PDB entry 5C8D | X-ray diffraction, 2.80 A resolution | chains B and C of the 4 polymer chains in the assembly

Chain B (and C):
Molecule: Light-dependent transcriptional regulator CarH
Source organism: Thermus thermophilus (strain HB27 / ATCC BAA-163 / DSM 7039)
Notes: chain C of this document is another copy of the same molecule, construct and numbering; everything in this record applies to it too
UniProtKB: Q746J7 (Q746J7_THET2); residue numbers follow UniProt; this construct covers 1-285
Sequence (305 residues; numbered -19 to 285; the number before each row is that of its first residue; numbers below 1 keep their minus sign (Met-19 is residue -19)):
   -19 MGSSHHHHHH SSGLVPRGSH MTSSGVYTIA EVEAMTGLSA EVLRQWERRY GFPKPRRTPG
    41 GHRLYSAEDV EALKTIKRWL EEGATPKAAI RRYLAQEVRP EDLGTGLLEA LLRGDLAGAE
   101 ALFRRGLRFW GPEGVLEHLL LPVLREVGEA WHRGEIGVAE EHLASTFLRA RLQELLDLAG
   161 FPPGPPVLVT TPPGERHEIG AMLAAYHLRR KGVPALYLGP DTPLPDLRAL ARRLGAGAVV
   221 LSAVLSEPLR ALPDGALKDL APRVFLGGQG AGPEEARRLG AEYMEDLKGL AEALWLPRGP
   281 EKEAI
Disordered / not traced: -19 to 49, 60-65, 277-285 (chain C: -19 to 52, 276-285)
Sequence notes: initiating methionine (-19); expression tag (-18 to 0)
Metal / ion sites: cobalamin Co: His177 (together with 5'-deoxyadenosine)
Small-molecule neighbours:
  - 5'-deoxyadenosine (5AD): Trp131, Val138, Glu141, His142, His177
  - cobalamin (B12): Glu117, Leu121, Leu124, Arg125, Val127, Gly128, Glu129, Trp131, His132, Glu141, His142, Ser145, Arg149, Gly174, Glu175, Arg176, His177, Glu178, Ile179, Gly180, Leu183, Val220, Leu221, Ser222, Val224, Leu225, Glu227, Leu246, Gly247, Gly248, Gln249, Met264, Glu265, Asp266, Leu267, Leu270
Reported in the primary citation:
  - mutagenesis - H142A, D201R: decreased binding to AdoCbl
  - mutagenesis - Y30A, H42A, W131A, E141A, H142A, R176D/D201R, R176E/D201R, D201R: decreased binding to DNA
  - mutagenesis - Q25A, W131F: unchanged binding to DNA
  - mutagenesis - R29A, R43A: abolished binding to DNA
  - mutagenesis - H132A: decreased binding to Cbl
  - mutagenesis - H132A: decreased binding to cobalamin

Interface between chain B and chain C:
Pairs across the interface (15):
  Ala97(B) - Lys191(C)
  Arg104(B) - Arg108(C)  hydrogen bond (side chain-backbone)
  Arg104(B) - Phe109(C)  hydrogen bond (side chain-backbone)
  Arg104(B) - Trp110(C)
  Arg104(B) - Gly111(C)
  Leu107(B) - Phe109(C)
  Arg108(B) - His118(C)
  Pro112(B) - Phe109(C)  hydrophobic
  Glu154(B) - Arg108(C)
  Asp157(B) - Arg108(C)  hydrogen bond (backbone-side chain)
  Leu158(B) - Arg105(C)  hydrogen bond (backbone-side chain)
  Leu158(B) - Arg108(C)
  Leu158(B) - Phe109(C)  hydrophobic
  Gly160(B) - Glu77(C)
  Lys191(B) - Arg72(C)  hydrogen bond (backbone-side chain)
Interface residues without a listed pair, chain B (14 interface residues in all): Glu100, Pro162, Gly192, Trp275
Interface residues without a listed pair, chain C (14 interface residues in all): Ala64, Ala68, Ala75, Leu107, Pro112

In short:
The chain B/chain C interface involves 14 residues from each chain; the contacts include 5 hydrogen bonds.
Polar contacts include Arg104(B)-Arg108(C), Arg104(B)-Phe109(C) and Asp157(B)-Arg108(C). The paper reports
that Y30A, H42A and W131A of chain B, among others, reduce binding to DNA; H142A and D201R of chain B reduce
binding to AdoCbl; 13 substitutions were tested in all.
Both chains are Light-dependent transcriptional regulator CarH (Thermus thermophilus (strain HB27 / ATCC
BAA-163 / DSM 7039)). Entry 5C8D (Crystal structure of full-length Thermus thermophilus CarH bound to
adenosylcobalamin (dark state)) was determined by X-ray diffraction, deposited together with 5C8A, 5C8E and
5C8F.
